PDB entry 8CYF | X-ray diffraction, 2.44 A resolution | chains A and B of the 4 polymer chains in the assembly

[Chain A]
Molecule: Redox- and pH-responsive transcriptional regulator WhiB3
Source organism: Mycobacterium tuberculosis
Reference sequence: P9WF41 (WHIB3_MYCTU); numbering as in UniProt (aligned over 1-102)
Amino-acid sequence (102 residues; each row starts with the number of its first residue):
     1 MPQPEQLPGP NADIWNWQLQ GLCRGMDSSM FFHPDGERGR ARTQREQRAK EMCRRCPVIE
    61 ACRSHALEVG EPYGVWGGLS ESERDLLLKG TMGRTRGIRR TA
Disordered / not traced: 1-15, 91-102
Bound ions: 4Fe-4S cluster Fe: C23, C53, C56, C62
Residues lining bound ligands: 4Fe-4S cluster (SF4): W17, G21, L22, C23, F31, M52, C53, C56, V58, I59, C62, V75, W76, G77, G78
Reported in the primary citation:
  - binding site for the 16-nt DNA strand: R38
  - mutagenesis - R38A, R40A, R42A: decreased binding to pks3 promoter
  - mutagenesis - R38A/R40A/R42A: abolished binding to pks3 promoter

[Chain B]
Molecule: RNA polymerase sigma factor, DNA-directed RNA polymerase subunit beta chimera, DNA-directed RNA polymerase subunit beta
Source organism: Mycobacterium tuberculosis
Notes: EC 2.7.7.6
Reference sequence: chimeric construct of A0A654TMB9, A1KGE7: residues 446-528 from A0A654TMB9 (A0A654TMB9_MYCTX) positions 295-377 (UniProt number = residue number - 151); residues 535-549 from A1KGE7 positions 815-829 (UniProt number = residue number + 280)
Amino-acid sequence (112 residues; each row starts with the number of its first residue):
   438 MAHHHHHHVA VDAVSFTLLQ DQLQSVLDTL SEREAGVVRL RFGLTDGQPR TLDEIGQVYG
   498 VTRERIRQIE SKTMSKLRHP SRSQVLRDYL DGSSGSGTPE ERLLRAIFGE KA
Disordered / not traced: 438-449, 526-533, 547-549
Sequence notes: expression tag (438-445); linker (529-534)

[How chain A and chain B interact]
Contacting residue pairs - 31 pairs, chain A then chain B:
  W17(A) with P517(B), hydrophobic
  Q18(A) with R515(B), hydrogen bond (side chain-backbone); P517(B); S520(B), hydrogen bond
  C23(A) with P517(B), hydrophobic; S518(B)
  R24(A) with P517(B); S518(B)
  G25(A) with S518(B)
  M26(A) with S518(B)
  D27(A) with T466(B); R519(B)
  S28(A) with S518(B), hydrogen bond; R519(B), hydrogen bond
  F31(A) with H516(B)
  F32(A) with S512(B); K513(B); H516(B)
  H33(A) with K509(B), hydrogen bond (backbone-side chain)
  D35(A) with R470(B), salt bridge
  E71(A) with S512(B), hydrogen bond; R515(B), salt bridge
  P72(A) with S508(B); S512(B)
  Y73(A) with Q505(B); K509(B); S512(B), hydrogen bond (backbone-side chain)
  V75(A) with H516(B), hydrogen bond (backbone-side chain)
  W76(A) with S512(B); R515(B); H516(B)
Interface residues without a listed pair, chain A (18 interface residues in all): C62
Interface residues without a listed pair, chain B (14 interface residues in all): S468

[In short]
Chain A and chain B form an interface of 18 and 14 residues respectively; the contacts include 8 hydrogen
bonds and 2 salt bridges. Polar pairs include D35(A)-R470(B), E71(A)-R515(B) and Q18(A)-R515(B). From the
paper: a binding site for the 16-nt DNA strand at R38(A); R38A, R40A and R42A of chain A reduce binding to
pks3 promoter.
Here chain A is Redox- and pH-responsive transcriptional regulator WhiB3 and chain B is RNA polymerase sigma
factor, DNA-directed RNA polymerase subunit beta chimera, DNA-directed RNA polymerase subunit beta, both from
Mycobacterium tuberculosis. Entry 8CYF (WhiB3 bound to SigmaAr4-RNAP Beta flap tip chimera and DNA) was
determined by X-ray diffraction together with 8CWR and 8CWT from the same study.
